Entry 7VG7 (X-ray diffraction, 2.50 A resolution); this record covers chains A and B.

[Chain A]
Protein: Plexin-B1
Organism: Homo sapiens
Reference sequence: O43157 (PLXB1_HUMAN); residues 19-535 here = UniProt positions 19-535
Sequence (525 residues; numbered 19 to 543; the number before each row is that of its first residue):
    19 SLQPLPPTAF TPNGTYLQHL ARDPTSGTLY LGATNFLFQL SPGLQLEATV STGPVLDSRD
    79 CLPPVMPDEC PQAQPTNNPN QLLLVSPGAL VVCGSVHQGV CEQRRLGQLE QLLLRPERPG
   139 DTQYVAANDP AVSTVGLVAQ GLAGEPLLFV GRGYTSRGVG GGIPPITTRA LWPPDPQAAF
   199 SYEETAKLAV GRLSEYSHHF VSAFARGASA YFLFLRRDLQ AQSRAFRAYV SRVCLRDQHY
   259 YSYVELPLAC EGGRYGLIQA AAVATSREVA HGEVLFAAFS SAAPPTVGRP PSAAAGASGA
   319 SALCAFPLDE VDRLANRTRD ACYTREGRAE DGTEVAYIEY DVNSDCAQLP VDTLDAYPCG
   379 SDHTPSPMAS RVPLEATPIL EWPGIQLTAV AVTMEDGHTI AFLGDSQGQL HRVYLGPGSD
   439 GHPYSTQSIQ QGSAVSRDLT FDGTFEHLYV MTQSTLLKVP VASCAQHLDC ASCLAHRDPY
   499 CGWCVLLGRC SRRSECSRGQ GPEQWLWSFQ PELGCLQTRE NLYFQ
Unresolved in the structure: 19, 175-179, 301-308, 516-521, 535-543
Sequence notes: engineered mutation Ser19 (Thr in O43157); expression tag (536-543)
Cystine bridges: Cys79-Cys88, Cys111-Cys119, Cys252-Cys377, Cys268-Cys322, Cys340-Cys364, Cys482-Cys499, Cys488-Cys533, Cys491-Cys508, Cys502-Cys514
Glycans and other covalent adducts: N-acetylglucosamine (NAG) linked to Asn334
Curated features (UniProtKB/Swiss-Prot):
  - glycosylation (N-linked (GlcNAc...) asparagine): Asn31, Asn334
  - mutagenesis: Asp139 (D139K: Strongly reduced interaction with SEMA4D)

[Chain B]
Protein: Uteroglobin, PB1m6A9 peptide
Organism: Homo sapiens
Reference sequence: P11684 (UTER_HUMAN); the construct has insertions or renumbered stretches relative to UniProt, so the offset changes along the chain: 21-89 = UniProt 21-89; 108-174 = UniProt 25-91
Sequence (160 residues; numbered 21 to 180; the number before each row is that of its first residue):
    21 SEICPSFQRV IETLLMDTPS SYEAAMELFS PDQDMREAGA QLKKLVDTLP QKPRESIIKL
    81 MEKIAQSSLS GWRPYIERWT GRLIVGSPSF QRVIETLLMD TPSSYEAAME LFSPDQDMRE
   141 AGAQLKKLVD TLPQKPRESI IKLMEKIAQS SLCNHHHHHH
Unresolved in the structure: 21-23, 86-90, 175-180
Sequence notes: engineered mutation Ser21 (Ala in P11684); expression tag (175-180)
Cystine bridges: Cys24-Cys173

[Interface between chain A and chain B]
Contacting residue pairs (30; chain A residue first):
  Val292(A) with Gly101(B)
  Phe294(A) with Ile96(B), hydrophobic
  Ala323(A) with Leu103(B)
  Arg331(A) with Lys162(B)
  Arg335(A) with Asp52(B), salt bridge
  Glu348(A) with Gln53(B)
  Asp349(A) with Arg56(B), salt bridge
  Glu393(A) with Gln169(B)
  Ala394(A) with Gln169(B)
  Thr395(A) with Pro94(B); Gln169(B), hydrogen bond (backbone-side chain); Asn174(B)
  Pro396(A) with Pro94(B)
  Ile397(A) with Arg93(B), hydrogen bond (backbone-side chain); Pro94(B)
  Met412(A) with Trp99(B)
  Asp414(A) with Arg98(B), salt bridge; Trp99(B)
  Gly415(A) with Arg98(B); Trp99(B), hydrogen bond (backbone-backbone)
  His416(A) with Arg98(B), hydrogen bond
  Thr417(A) with Ile96(B)
  Leu433(A) with Tyr95(B); Ile96(B), hydrogen bond (backbone-backbone)
  Gly434(A) with Tyr95(B); Ile96(B)
  Pro435(A) with Tyr95(B); Ile96(B)
  Ser437(A) with Arg93(B)
  Arg511(A) with Arg98(B)
Interface residues without a listed pair, chain A (28 interface residues in all): Glu269, Pro325, Glu328, Leu398, Asp438, Gly439
Interface residues without a listed pair, chain B (18 interface residues in all): Glu47, Pro108, Ala168, Ser170

[Summary]
Chain A and chain B form an interface of 28 and 18 residues respectively, with 5 hydrogen bonds and 3 salt
bridges. Polar pairs include Arg335(A)-Asp52(B), Asp349(A)-Arg56(B) and Asp414(A)-Arg98(B). Covalently linked
N-acetylglucosamine: at Asn334(A). UniProt lists one mutagenesis site on chain A.
Here chain A is Plexin-B1 and chain B is Uteroglobin, PB1m6A9 peptide, both from Homo sapiens. Entry 7VG7
(Plexin B1 extracellular fragment in complex with lasso-grafted PB1m6A9 peptide) was determined by X-ray
diffraction.
